PDB entry 3CF1 | X-ray diffraction, 4.40 A resolution (low resolution: residue-level contacts below are approximate; hydrogen-bond / salt-bridge calls are withheld) | chains B and C of the 3 polymer chains in the assembly

Chain B (and C):
Name: Transitional endoplasmic reticulum ATPase
Source organism: Mus musculus
Notes: chain C of this document is another copy of the same molecule, construct and numbering; everything in this record applies to it too
UniProtKB: Q01853 (TERA_MOUSE); numbering as in UniProt (aligned over 1-806)
Chain sequence (806 residues; numbered 1 to 806; the number before each row is that of its first residue):
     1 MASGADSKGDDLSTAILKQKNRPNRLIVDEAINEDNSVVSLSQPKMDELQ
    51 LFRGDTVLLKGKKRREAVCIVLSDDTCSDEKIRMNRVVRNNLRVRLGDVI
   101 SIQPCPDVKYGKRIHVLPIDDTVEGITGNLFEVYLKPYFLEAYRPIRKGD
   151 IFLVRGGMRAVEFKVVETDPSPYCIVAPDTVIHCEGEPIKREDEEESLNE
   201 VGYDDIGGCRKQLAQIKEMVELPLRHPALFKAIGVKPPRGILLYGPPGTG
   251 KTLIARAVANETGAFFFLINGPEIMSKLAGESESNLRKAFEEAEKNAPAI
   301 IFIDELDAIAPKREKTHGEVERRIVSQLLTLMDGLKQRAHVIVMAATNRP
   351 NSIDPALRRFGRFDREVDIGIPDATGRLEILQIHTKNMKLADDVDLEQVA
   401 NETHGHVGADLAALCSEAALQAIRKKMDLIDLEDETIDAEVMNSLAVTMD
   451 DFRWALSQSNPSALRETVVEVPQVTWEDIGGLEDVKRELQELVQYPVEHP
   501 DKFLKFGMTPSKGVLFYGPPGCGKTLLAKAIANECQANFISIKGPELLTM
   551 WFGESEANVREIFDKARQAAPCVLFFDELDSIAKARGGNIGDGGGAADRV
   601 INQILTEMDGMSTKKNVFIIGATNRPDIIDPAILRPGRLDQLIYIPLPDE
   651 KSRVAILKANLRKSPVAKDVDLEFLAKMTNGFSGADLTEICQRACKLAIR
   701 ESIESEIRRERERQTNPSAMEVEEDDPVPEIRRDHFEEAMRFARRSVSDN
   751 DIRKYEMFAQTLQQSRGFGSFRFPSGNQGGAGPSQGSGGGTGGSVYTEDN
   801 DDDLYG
Unresolved in the structure: 1-20, 708-727, 764-806
Small-molecule neighbours:
  - ADP (adenosine-5'-diphosphate), molecule 1: D205, I206, G207, P246, P247, G248, T249, G250, K251, T252, L253, D304, I380, I383, H384, G408, A409, A412
  - ADP, molecule 2: D478, I479, P520, G521, C522, G523, K524, T525, L526, D577, I656, N660, G684, A685, T688
  - aluminium fluoride (AF3): G518, P519, P520, G521, C522, G523, K524, T525, N624
Curated features (UniProtKB/Swiss-Prot):
  - region: T797 to G806 (Interaction with UBXN6)
  - motif: D802 to G806 (PIM motif)
  - binding site (ATP): P247 to L253, N348, H384, G521 to L526
  - modified residue: A2 (N-acetylalanine), S3 (Phosphoserine), S7 (Phosphoserine), S13 (Phosphoserine), S37 (Phosphoserine), K315 (N6,N6,N6-trimethyllysine), T436 (Phosphothreonine), S462 (Phosphoserine), K502 (N6-acetyllysine), K505 (N6-acetyllysine), K668 (N6-acetyllysine), S702 (Phosphoserine), K754 (N6-acetyllysine), S770 (Phosphoserine), S775 (Phosphoserine), S787 (Phosphoserine), Y805 (Phosphotyrosine)
  - cross-link (Glycyl lysine isopeptide (Lys-Gly)): K8 (interchain with G-Cter in SUMO2), K18 (interchain with G-Cter in SUMO2)
  - mutagenesis: R144 (R144A: Loss of phospholipid-binding)

How chain B and chain C interact:
Pairs across the interface - 100 pairs, chain B then chain C:
  N21(B) - I430(C)
  Q215(B) - Q458(C)
  E218(B) - W454(C)
  L222(B) - L420(C)
  A228(B) - E435(C)
  L229(B) - E433(C)
  L229(B) - I437(C)
  K231(B) - E124(C)
  A232(B) - E124(C)
  A232(B) - G125(C)
  A232(B) - I126(C)
  A232(B) - R159(C)
  A232(B) - I437(C)
  A232(B) - M442(C)
  I233(B) - M158(C)
  I233(B) - R159(C)
  I233(B) - M442(C)
  G234(B) - M158(C)
  V235(B) - L420(C)
  K236(B) - A412(C)
  K236(B) - S416(C)
  K312(B) - P272(C)
  K312(B) - A308(C)
  K312(B) - K315(C)
  R313(B) - K315(C)
  E314(B) - K315(C)
  H317(B) - H317(C)
  E319(B) - A279(C)
  E319(B) - V320(C)
  E319(B) - E321(C)
  R322(B) - K315(C)
  R322(B) - E321(C)
  R323(B) - M275(C)
  R323(B) - S276(C)
  R323(B) - K277(C)
  R323(B) - L278(C)
  R323(B) - A279(C)
  S326(B) - P272(C)
  S326(B) - M275(C)
  S326(B) - S276(C)
  Q327(B) - S276(C)
  L329(B) - P272(C)
  T330(B) - E273(C)
  R359(B) - E305(C)
  F360(B) - P247(C)
  F360(B) - A409(C)
  F360(B) - D410(C)
  F360(B) - A463(C)
  R362(B) - E305(C)
  R365(B) - E417(C)
  R365(B) - Q458(C)
  R487(B) - R700(C)
  E491(B) - K696(C)
  E491(B) - R700(C)
  Y495(B) - I703(C)
  H499(B) - I703(C)
  K502(B) - I699(C)
  K502(B) - I703(C)
  K502(B) - E706(C)
  F503(B) - I699(C)
  K505(B) - P665(C)
  K505(B) - S702(C)
  K505(B) - E706(C)
  F506(B) - K663(C)
  F506(B) - S664(C)
  F506(B) - P665(C)
  F506(B) - A698(C)
  F506(B) - I699(C)
  F506(B) - P729(C)
  F506(B) - E730(C)
  F506(B) - I731(C)
  M508(B) - Q692(C)
  M508(B) - C695(C)
  M508(B) - K696(C)
  M508(B) - I699(C)
  T509(B) - Q692(C)
  S511(B) - K696(C)
  R567(B) - N460(C)
  R567(B) - R465(C)
  G593(B) - G587(C)
  G594(B) - A585(C)
  G595(B) - K584(C)
  G595(B) - A585(C)
  D598(B) - F552(C)
  R599(B) - F552(C)
  N602(B) - P545(C)
  N602(B) - L548(C)
  N602(B) - T549(C)
  N602(B) - F552(C)
  Q603(B) - T549(C)
  T606(B) - T549(C)
  G610(B) - R465(C)
  K614(B) - E402(C)
  K615(B) - N460(C)
  R635(B) - E578(C)
  D640(B) - K696(C)
  Q641(B) - K696(C)
  T761(B) - R744(C)
  L762(B) - R744(C)
  Q763(B) - R744(C)
Interface residues without a listed pair, chain B (67 interface residues in all): I27, E80, H226, F230, T316, E366, E554, A597, D609, P636, R638
Interface residues without a listed pair, chain C (74 interface residues in all): G248, D304, N348, Q398, V407, I423, R424, D428, L429, D431, P461, R586, G591, E689

In short:
The interface between chain B and chain C involves 67 residues on one side and 74 on the other. Bound to chain
B: ADP and aluminium fluoride. From UniProt: 15 ATP-binding residues and one mutagenesis site on chain B.
Both chains are Transitional endoplasmic reticulum ATPase (Mus musculus). Entry 3CF1 (Structure of P97/vcp in
complex with ADP/ADP.alfx) was determined by X-ray diffraction together with 3CF0, 3CF2 and 3CF3 from the same
study.
